3O3H - chains A and D of the 3 polymer chains in the assembly; structure by X-ray diffraction, 2.80 A resolution.

Chain A:
Protein: Ribonuclease HII
From: Thermotoga maritima
Notes: EC 3.1.26.4
Reference sequence: Q9X017 (RNH2_THEMA); numbering as in UniProt (aligned over 2-223)
Chain sequence (222 residues; row label = number of the first residue in the row):
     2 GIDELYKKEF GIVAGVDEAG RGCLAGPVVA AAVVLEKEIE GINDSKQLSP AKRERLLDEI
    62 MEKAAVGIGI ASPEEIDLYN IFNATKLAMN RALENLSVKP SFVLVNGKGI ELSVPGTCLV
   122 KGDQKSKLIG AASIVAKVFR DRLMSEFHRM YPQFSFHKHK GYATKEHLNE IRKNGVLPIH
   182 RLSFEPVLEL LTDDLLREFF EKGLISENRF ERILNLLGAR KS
Differences from the reference sequence: engineered mutation Asn107 (Asp in Q9X017)
Metal / ion sites: Mn2+ near Asp124 (its only coordinating residue here)
Swiss-Prot annotation at these positions:
  - binding site (a divalent metal cation): Asp18, Glu19
From the paper describing this entry:
  - mutagenesis - Y163F: decreased catalytic activity on all tested substrates
  - mutagenesis - G21S: decreased catalytic activity on RNA/DNA and DNA-RNA/DNA
  - mutagenesis - G21S: decreased catalytic activity on Mg2+
  - mutagenesis - G21S: unchanged catalytic activity on Mn2+
  - mutagenesis - R22A: unchanged catalytic activity on most substrates
  - mutagenesis - R22A: decreased catalytic activity on DNA5-RNA7/DNA12 hybrid
  - mutagenesis - G21S: decreased catalytic activity on (5')RNA-DNA(3') junction

Chain D:
Molecule: 12-nt DNA/RNA hybrid strand
Sequence (12 nucleotides; numbered 1 to 12; the number before each row is that of its first residue):
     1 GACACCTGAT TC
Metal / ion sites: Mn2+ near C6 (its only coordinating residue here)

How chain A and chain D interact:
Pairs across the interface (26; chain A residue first):
  Asp18(A) with C6(D), phosphate contact
  Glu19(A) with C6(D), sugar contact
  Gly21(A) with C6(D), hydrogen bond to the sugar
  Arg22(A) with DC5(D), sugar contact; C6(D), hydrogen bond to the sugar
  Gly23(A) with C6(D), hydrogen bond to the base
  Lys47(A) with C6(D), salt bridge to the phosphate; DT7(D), salt bridge to the phosphate
  Asn107(A) with DC5(D), phosphate contact; C6(D), hydrogen bond to the phosphate
  Gly108(A) with DC5(D), sugar contact
  Lys109(A) with DA4(D), sugar contact
  Val121(A) with DA4(D), sugar contact; DC5(D), phosphate contact
  Lys122(A) with DC5(D), hydrogen bond to the phosphate
  Asp124(A) with C6(D), phosphate contact
  Lys138(A) with DT7(D), phosphate contact; DG8(D), salt bridge to the phosphate
  Lys159(A) with DG8(D), phosphate contact; DA9(D), phosphate contact
  His160(A) with DG8(D), phosphate contact
  Lys161(A) with DG8(D), phosphate contact
  Tyr163(A) with C6(D), hydrogen bond to the sugar; DT7(D), sugar contact; DG8(D), sugar contact
  Thr165(A) with DG8(D), phosphate contact
Interface residues without a listed pair, chain A (20 interface residues in all): Ala20, Leu120

Summary:
Chain A and chain D form an interface of 20 and 6 residues respectively, with 6 hydrogen bonds and 3 salt
bridges. Polar pairs include Gly23(A)-C6(D), Gly21(A)-C6(D) and Arg22(A)-C6(D). The paper reports that Y163F
of chain A reduces catalytic activity on all tested substrates; G21S of chain A reduces catalytic activity on
RNA/DNA and DNA-RNA/DNA.
Chain A is Ribonuclease HII (Thermotoga maritima) and chain D is a 12-nt DNA/RNA hybrid strand; the structure,
T. maritima RNase H2 D107N in complex with nucleic acid substrate and manganese ions, was determined by X-ray
diffraction (same publication as 3O3F).
